PDB entry 8XZD | electron microscopy, 3.47 A resolution | chains B and A

[Chain B]
Protein: Spike protein S1
From: Severe acute respiratory syndrome coronavirus 2
Notes: fragment: rbd
UniProtKB: P0DTC2 (SPIKE_SARS2); residues 319-541 here = UniProt positions 319-541
Sequence (247 residues; row label = number of the first residue in the row):
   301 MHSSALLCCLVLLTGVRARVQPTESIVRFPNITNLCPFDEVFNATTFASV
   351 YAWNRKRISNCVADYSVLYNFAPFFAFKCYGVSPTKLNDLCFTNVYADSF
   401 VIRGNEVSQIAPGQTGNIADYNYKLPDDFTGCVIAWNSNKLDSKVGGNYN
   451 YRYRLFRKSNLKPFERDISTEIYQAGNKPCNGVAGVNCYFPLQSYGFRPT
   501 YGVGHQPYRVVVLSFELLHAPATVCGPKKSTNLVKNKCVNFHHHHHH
Unresolved in the structure: 301-332, 528-547
Differences from the reference sequence: initiating methionine (301); expression tag (302-318, 542-547); variant Asp339 (Gly in P0DTC2), Thr346 (Arg in P0DTC2), Phe371 (Ser in P0DTC2), Pro373 (Ser in P0DTC2), Phe375 (Ser in P0DTC2), Ala376 (Thr in P0DTC2), Asn405 (Asp in P0DTC2), Ser408 (Arg in P0DTC2), Asn417 (Lys in P0DTC2), Lys440 (Asn in P0DTC2), Arg452 (Leu in P0DTC2), Asn477 (Ser in P0DTC2), Lys478 (Thr in P0DTC2), Ala484 (Glu in P0DTC2), Val486 (Phe in P0DTC2), Arg498 (Gln in P0DTC2), Tyr501 (Asn in P0DTC2), His505 (Tyr in P0DTC2)
Disulfide bonds: Cys379-Cys432
Curated features (UniProtKB/Swiss-Prot):
  - region: Asn448 to Tyr451, Tyr453 to Phe456 (Immunodominant HLA epitope recognized by the CD8+)
  - glycosylation: Thr323 (O-linked (GalNAc) threonine), Ser325 (O-linked (HexNAc...) serine), Asn331 (N-linked (GlcNAc...) (complex) asparagine), Asn343 (N-linked (GlcNAc...) (complex) asparagine)
  - natural variant: Asp339 (G339D: In strain: Omicron/BA.1, Omicron/BA.2 and 4 more; this construct carries the variant), Thr346 (R346T: In strain: Omicron/BQ.1.1, Omicron/XBB.1.5 and 1 more; this construct carries the variant), Leu368 (L368I: In strain: Omicron/XBB.1.5, Omicron/EG.5.1), Phe371 (S371F: In strain: Omicron/BA.2, Omicron/BA.2.12.1 and 6 more; this construct carries the variant), Pro373 (S373P: In strain: Omicron/BA.1, Omicron/BA.2 and 7 more; this construct carries the variant), Phe375 (S375F: In strain: Omicron/BA.1, Omicron/BA.2 and 7 more; this construct carries the variant), Ala376 (T376A: In strain: Omicron/BA.2, Omicron/BA.2.12.1 and 5 more; this construct carries the variant), Asn405 (D405N: In strain: Omicron/BA.2, Omicron/BA.2.12.1 and 6 more; this construct carries the variant), Ser408 (R408S: In strain: Omicron/BA.2, Omicron/BA.2.12.1 and 6 more; this construct carries the variant), Asn417 (K417N: In strain: Beta/B.1.351, Omicron/BA.1 and 8 more; this construct carries the variant), Lys440 (N440K: In strain: Omicron/BA.1, Omicron/BA.2 and 7 more; this construct carries the variant), Lys444 (K444T: In strain: Omicron/BQ.1.1), 16 further natural variant entries in UniProt
  - mutagenesis: Asn331 (N331Q: Reduced viral infectivity), Asn343 (N343Q: Reduced viral infectivity), Tyr453 (Y453F: Decreased HLA binding to NF9 epitope. Increased binding affinity to human ACE2), Ala475 (A475V: Increased resistance to neutralizing antibodies), Val483 (V483A: Increased resistance to neutralizing antibodies), Phe490 (F490L: Increased resistance to neutralizing antibodies and human covalescent sera neutralization), Gln493 (Q493N: Reduced host ACE2-binding affinity in vitro; Q493Y: Reduced host ACE2-binding affinity in vitro), His519 (H519P: Increased resistance to human covalescent sera neutralization)

[Chain A]
Protein: Angiotensin-converting enzyme
From: Vulpes vulpes
Notes: EC 3.4.-.-
UniProtKB: A0A3Q7RAT9 (A0A3Q7RAT9_VULVU); residues 2-614 here correspond to UniProt positions 1-613 (UniProt number = residue number - 1)
Sequence (613 residues; row label = number of the first residue in the row):
     2 MSGSSWLLLSLAALTAAQSTEDLVNTFLEKFNYEAEELSYQSSLASWDYN
    52 TNISDENVQKMNNAGAKWSAFYEEQSKLAKTYPLEEIQDSTVKRQLRALQ
   102 HSGSSVLSADKNQRLNTILNSMSTIYSTGKACNPSNPQECLLLEPGLDDI
   152 MENSKDYNERLWAWEGWRSEVGKQLRPLYEEYVALKNEMARANNYEDYGD
   202 YWRGDYEEEWENGYNYSRNQLIDDVEHTFTQIMPLYQHLHAYVRTKLMDT
   252 YPSYISPTGCLPAHLLGDMWGRFWTNLYPLTVPFGQKPNIDVTNAMVNQS
   302 WDARKIFKEAEKFFVSVGLPNMTQGFWENSMLTEPSDSRKVVCHPTAWDL
   352 GKGDFRIKMCTKVTMDDFLTAHHEMGHIQYDMAYAAQPFLLRNGANEGFH
   402 EAVGEIMSLSAATPNHLKNIGLLPPSFFEDSETEINFLLKQALTIVGTLP
   452 FTYMLEKWRWMVFKGEIPKDQWMKTWWEMKRNIVGVVEPVPHDETYCDPA
   502 SLFHVANDYSFIRYYTRTIYQFQFQEALCQIAKHEGPLHKCDISNSSEAG
   552 QKLLEMLKLGKSKPWTYALEIVVGAKNMDVRPLLNYFEPLFTWLKEQNRN
   602 SFVGWNTDWSPYA
Unresolved in the structure: 2-18
Ion coordination: Zn2+: His374, His378

[Chain B / chain A interface]
Residue-residue contacts (23):
  Tyr449(B) - Gln42(A)
  Tyr453(B) - Tyr34(A)
  Leu455(B) - Tyr34(A)  hydrophobic
  Ala475(B) - Leu24(A)
  Ala475(B) - Thr27(A)
  Asn477(B) - Gln19(A)
  Asn487(B) - Leu24(A)
  Asn487(B) - Thr27(A)
  Asn487(B) - Tyr83(A)  hydrogen bond
  Tyr489(B) - Phe28(A)
  Tyr489(B) - Lys31(A)
  Gln493(B) - Tyr34(A)
  Gln493(B) - Glu35(A)
  Gln493(B) - Glu38(A)
  Arg498(B) - Gln42(A)
  Thr500(B) - Tyr41(A)  hydrogen bond
  Thr500(B) - Asp355(A)
  Thr500(B) - Arg357(A)
  Tyr501(B) - Tyr41(A)  hydrophobic
  Tyr501(B) - Lys353(A)
  Gly502(B) - Lys353(A)
  Gly502(B) - Gly354(A)
  His505(B) - Lys353(A)
Also at the interface, not in a pair above, chain B (15 interface residues in all): Phe456, Gly476
Also at the interface, not in a pair above, chain A (18 interface residues in all): Glu30, Leu45, Asn330
The authors on this interface:
  - residue pairs: Asn487(B)-Tyr83(A), Arg498(B)-Tyr41(A), Arg498(B)-Gln42(A), Arg498(B)-Leu45(A), Thr500(B)-Tyr41(A), Tyr501(B)-Tyr41(A) (pi stacking), Gly502(B)-Lys353(A), Thr27(A)-Asn487(B)
  - interface residues, chain B: Gly476(B)
  - interface residues, chain A: Lys31(A)

[Summary]
15 residues of chain B face 18 of chain A across their interface; the contacts include 2 hydrogen bonds. Polar
contacts include Asn487(B)-Tyr83(A) and Thr500(B)-Tyr41(A). The paper describes contacts between Asn487(B) and
Tyr83(A), Arg498(B) and Tyr41(A) and Arg498(B) and Gln42(A) among others; pi stacking between Tyr501(B) and
Tyr41(A). From the paper: interface residues Gly476(B) and Lys31(A).
Chain B is Spike protein S1 (Severe acute respiratory syndrome coronavirus 2) and chain A is
Angiotensin-converting enzyme (Vulpes vulpes); the structure, The structure of fox ACE2 and Omicron BF.7 RBD
complex, was determined by electron microscopy together with 8XYZ and 8XZB from the same study.
